3LRN - chains B and D of the 4 polymer chains in the assembly; structure by X-ray diffraction, 2.60 A resolution.

# Chain B
Name: Probable ATP-dependent RNA helicase DDX58
Organism: Homo sapiens
Notes: EC 3.6.1.-; fragment: human RIG-I CTD
UniProtKB: O95786 (DDX58_HUMAN); numbering as in UniProt (aligned over 803-923)
Amino-acid sequence (121 residues; numbered 803 to 923; the number before each row is that of its first residue):
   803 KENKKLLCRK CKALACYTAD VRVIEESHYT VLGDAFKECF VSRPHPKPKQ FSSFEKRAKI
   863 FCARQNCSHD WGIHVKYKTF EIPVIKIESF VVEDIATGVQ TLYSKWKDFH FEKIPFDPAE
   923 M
Differences from the reference sequence: engineered mutation Ser829 (Cys in O95786)
Curated features (UniProtKB/Swiss-Prot):
  - binding site (Zn(2+)): Cys810, Cys813, Cys864, Cys869
  - modified residue: Ser854 (Phosphoserine), Ser855 (Phosphoserine), Lys858 (N6-acetyllysine), Lys909 (N6-acetyllysine)
  - cross-link: Lys812 (Glycyl lysine isopeptide (Lys-Gly) (interchain with G-Cter in ubiquitin))
Reported in the primary citation:
  - binding site for the 14-nt RNA strand: His830, Tyr831, His847, Phe853, Lys858, Lys861, Ile887, Lys888, Ser906, Lys907, Trp908
  - binding site for the 14-nt RNA strand (chain D): Lys849, Lys851, Ser854
  - mutagenesis - H847E/K861E, K858E, K861E, K888E: abolished binding to 5' ppp dsRNA
  - mutagenesis - K858E, K861E, K888E: abolished binding to ssRNA
  - mutagenesis - K888E: abolished binding to blunt-end dsRNA
  - mutagenesis - H830A, H847E, K858E, K861E: decreased binding to blunt-ended dsRNA
  - mutagenesis - H847E, K909E: decreased binding to 5' ppp dsRNA
  - mutagenesis - H847E: decreased binding to ssRNA
  - mutagenesis - H847E/K861E, F853S, K909E: abolished binding to blunt-ended dsRNA
  - mutagenesis - K907E: abolished binding to all three forms of RNA
  - mutagenesis - K909E: abolished binding to 5' ppp ssRNA
  - mutagenesis - K849E, K851E: decreased binding to all three forms of RNA
  - mutagenesis - C829S, D872A: unchanged binding to RNA
  - mutagenesis - F853S: decreased binding to triphosphorylated RNA
  - mutagenesis - F853S, K888E: abolished signaling in response to blunt-ended dsRNA
  - mutagenesis - H847E, K861E: unchanged signaling in response to blunt-ended dsRNA
  - mutagenesis - K858E: decreased signaling in response to blunt-ended dsRNA
  - mutagenesis - K907E, K909E: abolished signaling in response to all three forms of RNA
  - mutagenesis - K851E: unchanged signaling in response to blunt-end dsRNA, 5' ppp dsRNA or ssRNA
  - mutagenesis - C829S/H830A, D872A: unchanged signaling in response to any of the three forms of RNA tested
  - mutagenesis - H830A: unchanged binding to 5' ppp dsRNA
  - mutagenesis - K858E, K861E, K888E: abolished signaling in response to 5' ppp dsRNA
  - mutagenesis - H847E, F853S: decreased signaling in response to 5' ppp dsRNA

# Chain D
Molecule: 14-nt RNA strand
Sequence (14 nucleotides; row label = number of the first residue in the row; numbering starts at 0):
     0 XGCGCGCGCG CGCC
Modified / non-standard residues: GTP (guanosine-5'-triphosphate) at position 0

# Interface between chain B and chain D
Contacting residue pairs (20; chain B residue first):
  Ser829(B) - GTP_0(D)
  Ser829(B) - G1(D)  sugar contact
  His830(B) - GTP_0(D)
  His830(B) - G1(D)  sugar contact
  His847(B) - GTP_0(D)
  Lys851(B) - GTP_0(D)
  Phe853(B) - GTP_0(D)
  Lys858(B) - GTP_0(D)
  Lys861(B) - GTP_0(D)
  Asp872(B) - GTP_0(D)
  Gly874(B) - GTP_0(D)
  Ile875(B) - GTP_0(D)
  Val886(B) - GTP_0(D)
  Ile887(B) - GTP_0(D)
  Lys888(B) - GTP_0(D)
  Lys888(B) - G1(D)  phosphate contact
  Lys907(B) - C2(D)  phosphate contact
  Lys907(B) - G3(D)  salt bridge to the phosphate
  Trp908(B) - G1(D)  hydrogen bond to the phosphate
  Lys909(B) - C2(D)  phosphate contact
Interface residues without a listed pair, chain B (17 interface residues in all): Ile889

# Summary
17 residues of chain B face 4 of chain D across their interface, with 1 hydrogen bond and 1 salt bridge. Among
the polar pairs are Trp908(B)-G1(D) and Lys907(B)-G3(D). From the paper: a binding site for the 14-nt RNA
strand at His830(B), Tyr831(B) and His847(B) among others; H847E/K861E, K858E and K861E of chain B, among
others, abolish binding to 5' ppp dsRNA; 14 substitutions were tested in all.
Here chain B is Probable ATP-dependent RNA helicase DDX58 (Homo sapiens) and chain D is a 14-nt RNA strand.
Entry 3LRN (Crystal structure of human RIG-I CTD bound to a 14 bp GC 5' ppp dsRNA) was determined by X-ray
diffraction together with 3LRR from the same study.
